PDB entry 6UTZ | X-ray diffraction, 3.80 A resolution | chains CCC and 222 of the 9 polymer chains in the assembly

== Chain CCC ==
Name: DNA-directed RNA polymerase subunit beta
Source organism: Escherichia coli
Notes: EC 2.7.7.6
UniProtKB: P0A8V4 (RPOB_ECO57); residue numbers follow UniProt; this construct covers 1-1342
Chain sequence (1342 residues; numbered 1 to 1342; the number before each row is that of its first residue):
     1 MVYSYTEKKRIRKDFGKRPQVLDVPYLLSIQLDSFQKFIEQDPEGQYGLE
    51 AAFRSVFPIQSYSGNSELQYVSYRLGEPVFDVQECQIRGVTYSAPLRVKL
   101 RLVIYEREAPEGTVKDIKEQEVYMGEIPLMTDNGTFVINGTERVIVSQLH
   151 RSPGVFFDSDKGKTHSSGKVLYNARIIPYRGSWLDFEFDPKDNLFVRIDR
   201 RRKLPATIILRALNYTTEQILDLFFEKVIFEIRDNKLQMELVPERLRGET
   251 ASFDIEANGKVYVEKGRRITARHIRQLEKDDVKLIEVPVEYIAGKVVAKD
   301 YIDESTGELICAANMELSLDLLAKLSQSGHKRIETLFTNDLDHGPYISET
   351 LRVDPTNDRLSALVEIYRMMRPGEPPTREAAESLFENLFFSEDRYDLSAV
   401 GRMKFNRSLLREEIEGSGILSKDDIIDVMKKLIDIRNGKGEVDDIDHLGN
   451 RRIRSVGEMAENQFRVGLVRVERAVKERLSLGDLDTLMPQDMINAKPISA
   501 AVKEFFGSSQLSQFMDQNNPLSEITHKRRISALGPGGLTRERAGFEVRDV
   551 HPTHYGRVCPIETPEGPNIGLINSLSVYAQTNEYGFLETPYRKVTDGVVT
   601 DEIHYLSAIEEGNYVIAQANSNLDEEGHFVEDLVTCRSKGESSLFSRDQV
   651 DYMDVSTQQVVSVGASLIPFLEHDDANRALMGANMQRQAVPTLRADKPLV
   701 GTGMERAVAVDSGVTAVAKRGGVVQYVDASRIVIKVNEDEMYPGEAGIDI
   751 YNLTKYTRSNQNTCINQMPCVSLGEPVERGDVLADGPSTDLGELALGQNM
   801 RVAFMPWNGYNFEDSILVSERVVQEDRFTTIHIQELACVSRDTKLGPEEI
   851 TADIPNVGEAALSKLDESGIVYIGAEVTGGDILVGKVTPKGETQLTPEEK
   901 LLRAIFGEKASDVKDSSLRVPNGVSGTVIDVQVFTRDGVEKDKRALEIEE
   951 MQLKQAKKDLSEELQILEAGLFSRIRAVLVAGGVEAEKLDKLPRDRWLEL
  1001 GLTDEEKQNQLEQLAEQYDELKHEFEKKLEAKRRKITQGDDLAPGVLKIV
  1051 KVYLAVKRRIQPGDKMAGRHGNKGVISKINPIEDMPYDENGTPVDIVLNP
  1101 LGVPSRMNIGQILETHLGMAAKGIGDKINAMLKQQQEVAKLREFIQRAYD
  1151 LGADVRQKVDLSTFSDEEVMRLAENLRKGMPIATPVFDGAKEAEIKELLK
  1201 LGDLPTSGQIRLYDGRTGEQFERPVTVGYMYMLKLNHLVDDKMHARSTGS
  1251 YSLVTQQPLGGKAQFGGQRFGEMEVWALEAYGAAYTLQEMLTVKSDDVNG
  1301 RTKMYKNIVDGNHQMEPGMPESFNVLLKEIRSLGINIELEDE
Not modelled in the structure: 1
Swiss-Prot annotation at these positions:
  - modified residue (N6-acetyllysine): Lys1022, Lys1200

== Chain 222 ==
Molecule: Synthetic DNA 50-MER (promoter template strand)
Sequence (50 nucleotides; numbered 3 to 52; the number before each row is that of its first residue):
     3 TCCGCGTCAGACTCGTAGGATTATAGCATACGTGAGGTGGGATGTCAAGG
Not modelled in the structure: 20-21, 40-52

== Chain CCC / chain 222 interface ==
Residue-residue contacts (18; chain CCC residue first):
  His165(CCC) with DC4(222), phosphate contact
  Arg202(CCC) with DC5(222), salt bridge to the phosphate
  Asn494(CCC) with DA25(222), hydrogen bond to the phosphate
  Lys496(CCC) with DT24(222), phosphate contact; DA25(222), salt bridge to the phosphate
  Lys503(CCC) with DA22(222), hydrogen bond to the phosphate; DT23(222), salt bridge to the phosphate
  Phe514(CCC) with DG17(222), phosphate contact; DT18(222), phosphate contact
  Gly1261(CCC) with DT15(222), phosphate contact
  Lys1262(CCC) with DT15(222), hydrogen bond to the phosphate
  Ala1263(CCC) with DC16(222), phosphate contact
  Gln1268(CCC) with DC14(222), phosphate contact
  Arg1269(CCC) with DA13(222), salt bridge to the phosphate; DC14(222), hydrogen bond to the phosphate
  Gly1271(CCC) with DA13(222), phosphate contact
  Glu1272(CCC) with DG12(222), phosphate contact
  Met1273(CCC) with DG12(222), sugar contact
Also at the interface, not in a pair above, chain CCC (18 interface residues in all): Ala500, Lys1242, Gly1267, Glu1274
Also at the interface, not in a pair above, chain 222 (14 interface residues in all): DA11

== Overview ==
Chain CCC and chain 222 form an interface of 18 and 14 residues respectively, with 4 hydrogen bonds and 4 salt
bridges. Among the polar pairs are Asn494(CCC)-DA25(222), Lys503(CCC)-DA22(222) and Lys1262(CCC)-DT15(222).
Chain CCC is DNA-directed RNA polymerase subunit beta (Escherichia coli) and chain 222 is Synthetic DNA 50-MER
(promoter template strand); the structure, E. coli sigma-S transcription initiation complex with a 6-nt RNA
("Fresh" crystal soaked with CTP and ..., was determined by X-ray diffraction together with 6UTV, 6UTW, 6UTX,
6UTY, 6UU0, 6UU1 and 11 further entries from the same study.
